Entry 7XDI (electron microscopy, 3.80 A resolution); this record covers chains B and C of the 6 polymer chains in the assembly.

Chain B (and C):
Name: VP1
From: Sulfolobus spindle-shaped virus
Notes: chain C of this document is another copy of the same molecule, construct and numbering; everything in this record applies to it too
Reference sequence: A0A5Q0V137 (A0A5Q0V137_9VIRU); residues 1-84 here = UniProt positions 1-84
Sequence (84 residues; each row starts with the number of its first residue):
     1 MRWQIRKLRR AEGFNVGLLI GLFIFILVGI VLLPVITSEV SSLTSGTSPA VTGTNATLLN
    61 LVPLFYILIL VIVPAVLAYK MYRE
Unresolved in the structure: 1-14, 84

How chain B and chain C interact:
Contacting residue pairs - 28 pairs, chain B then chain C:
  Gly21(B) with Val16(C)
  Phe25(B) with Leu19(C), hydrophobic; Phe23(C), hydrophobic
  Gly29(B) with Phe23(C)
  Leu32(B) with Phe23(C), hydrophobic; Leu27(C), hydrophobic
  Ile36(B) with Ile26(C), hydrophobic
  Glu39(B) with Ile30(C)
  Val40(B) with Ile30(C), hydrophobic
  Leu43(B) with Leu33(C), hydrophobic; Pro34(C), hydrophobic
  Ala50(B) with Thr37(C)
  Thr54(B) with Leu64(C)
  Asn55(B) with Leu64(C)
  Leu58(B) with Leu64(C), hydrophobic; Ile67(C), hydrophobic
  Leu59(B) with Ile67(C), hydrophobic
  Val62(B) with Ile67(C), hydrophobic; Leu70(C), hydrophobic
  Phe65(B) with Val71(C), hydrophobic
  Tyr66(B) with Phe23(C)
  Ile69(B) with Pro74(C); Ala75(C)
  Val73(B) with Ala78(C), hydrophobic
  Val76(B) with Tyr82(C), hydrophobic
  Tyr79(B) with Tyr82(C), hydrophobic
  Lys80(B) with Met81(C), hydrogen bond (side chain-backbone); Tyr82(C)
Other interface residues (no listed pair), chain B (24 interface residues in all): Val35, Pro49, Leu77
Other interface residues (no listed pair), chain C (22 interface residues in all): Asn15, Val31, Asn60, Arg83

Summary:
The interface between chain B and chain C involves 24 residues on one side and 22 on the other; the contacts
include 1 hydrogen bond. The hydrogen-bonded pair is Lys80(B)-Met81(C).
Both chains are VP1 (Sulfolobus spindle-shaped virus). Entry 7XDI (Tail structure of bacteriophage SSV19) was
determined by electron microscopy.
